PDB entry 4Z10 | X-ray diffraction, 1.93 A resolution | chains G and C of the 4 polymer chains in the assembly

# Chain G
Protein: Aurone synthase
Organism: Coreopsis grandiflora
Reference sequence: A0A075DN54 (A0A075DN54_CORGR); residues 438-452 here correspond to UniProt positions 523-537 (UniProt number = residue number + 85)
Amino-acid sequence (15 residues; row label = number of the first residue in the row):
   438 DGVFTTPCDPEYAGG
Not modelled in the structure: 450-452
Small-molecule neighbours: resorcinol (RCO): Phe441, Thr442, Thr443, Pro444, Tyr449

# Chain C
Protein: Aurone synthase
Organism: Coreopsis grandiflora
Reference sequence: A0A075DN54 (A0A075DN54_CORGR); residues 1-350 here correspond to UniProt positions 86-435 (UniProt number = residue number + 85)
Amino-acid sequence (350 residues; numbered 1 to 350; the number before each row is that of its first residue):
     1 APITAPDITSICKDASSGIGNQEGAIRTRKCCPPSLGKKIKDFQFPNDKK
    51 VRMRWPAHKGTKKQVDDYRRAIAAMRALPDDDPRSFVSQAKIHCAYCNGG
   101 YTQVDSGFPDIDIQIHNSWLFFPFHRWYLYFYERILGSLIDEPNFALPYW
   151 KWDEPKGMPISNIFLGDASNPLYDQYRDANHIEDRIVDLDYDGKDKDIPD
   201 QQQVACNLSTVYRDLVRNGVDPTSFFGGKYVAGDSPVANGDPSVGSVEAG
   251 SHTAVHRWVGDPTQPNNEDMGNFYSAGYDPVFYIHHANVDRMWKLWKELR
   301 LPGHVDITDPDWLNASYVFYDENKDLVRVYNKDCVNLDKLKYNFIENSKE
Not modelled in the structure: 348-350
Disulfides: Cys12-Cys32, Cys31-Cys94
Modified positions: His252 (3-(1-sulfo-1H-imidazol-3-ium-4-yl)-L-alanine; HS8)
Bound ions: Cu ion: His93, His116, His125
Small-molecule neighbours:
  - resorcinol (RCO), molecule 1: Pro155, Val204, Leu208
  - resorcinol (RCO), molecule 2: Ala205, Leu208, Ser209
  - resorcinol (RCO), molecule 3: Asp221, Pro222, Pro302, Gly303, Val305

# Chain G / chain C interface
Contacting residue pairs - 13 pairs, chain G then chain C:
  Gly439(G) with Leu295(C); Leu299(C)
  Val440(G) with Leu215(C), hydrophobic; Leu299(C), hydrophobic
  Phe441(G) with Leu208(C); Tyr212(C), hydrophobic
  Thr442(G) with Lys151(C); Glu154(C); Asn347(C)
  Thr443(G) with Asn347(C)
  Tyr449(G) with Glu154(C), hydrogen bond; Pro155(C); Lys156(C), hydrogen bond (side chain-backbone)
Also at the interface, not in a pair above, chain C (13 interface residues in all): Asp153, Val211, Val216

# Summary
6 residues of chain G face 13 of chain C across their interface; the contacts include 2 hydrogen bonds. Among
the polar pairs are Tyr449(G)-Glu154(C) and Tyr449(G)-Lys156(C). One resorcinol molecule is bound between
chain G and chain C.
Here chain G is Aurone synthase and chain C is Aurone synthase, both from Coreopsis grandiflora. Entry 4Z10
(Inactive aurone synthase (polyphenol oxidase) co-crystallized with 1,4-resorcinol) was determined by X-ray
diffraction.
